6LPF - chain A; structure by X-ray diffraction, 2.49 A resolution.

== Chain A ==
Protein: Leucine--tRNA ligase, cytoplasmic
From: Homo sapiens
Notes: EC 6.1.1.4
Reference sequence: Q9P2J5 (SYLC_HUMAN); residue numbers follow UniProt; this construct covers 1-1070
Sequence (1092 residues; numbered -21 to 1070; the number before each row is that of its first residue; numbers below 1 keep their minus sign (Met-21 is residue -21)):
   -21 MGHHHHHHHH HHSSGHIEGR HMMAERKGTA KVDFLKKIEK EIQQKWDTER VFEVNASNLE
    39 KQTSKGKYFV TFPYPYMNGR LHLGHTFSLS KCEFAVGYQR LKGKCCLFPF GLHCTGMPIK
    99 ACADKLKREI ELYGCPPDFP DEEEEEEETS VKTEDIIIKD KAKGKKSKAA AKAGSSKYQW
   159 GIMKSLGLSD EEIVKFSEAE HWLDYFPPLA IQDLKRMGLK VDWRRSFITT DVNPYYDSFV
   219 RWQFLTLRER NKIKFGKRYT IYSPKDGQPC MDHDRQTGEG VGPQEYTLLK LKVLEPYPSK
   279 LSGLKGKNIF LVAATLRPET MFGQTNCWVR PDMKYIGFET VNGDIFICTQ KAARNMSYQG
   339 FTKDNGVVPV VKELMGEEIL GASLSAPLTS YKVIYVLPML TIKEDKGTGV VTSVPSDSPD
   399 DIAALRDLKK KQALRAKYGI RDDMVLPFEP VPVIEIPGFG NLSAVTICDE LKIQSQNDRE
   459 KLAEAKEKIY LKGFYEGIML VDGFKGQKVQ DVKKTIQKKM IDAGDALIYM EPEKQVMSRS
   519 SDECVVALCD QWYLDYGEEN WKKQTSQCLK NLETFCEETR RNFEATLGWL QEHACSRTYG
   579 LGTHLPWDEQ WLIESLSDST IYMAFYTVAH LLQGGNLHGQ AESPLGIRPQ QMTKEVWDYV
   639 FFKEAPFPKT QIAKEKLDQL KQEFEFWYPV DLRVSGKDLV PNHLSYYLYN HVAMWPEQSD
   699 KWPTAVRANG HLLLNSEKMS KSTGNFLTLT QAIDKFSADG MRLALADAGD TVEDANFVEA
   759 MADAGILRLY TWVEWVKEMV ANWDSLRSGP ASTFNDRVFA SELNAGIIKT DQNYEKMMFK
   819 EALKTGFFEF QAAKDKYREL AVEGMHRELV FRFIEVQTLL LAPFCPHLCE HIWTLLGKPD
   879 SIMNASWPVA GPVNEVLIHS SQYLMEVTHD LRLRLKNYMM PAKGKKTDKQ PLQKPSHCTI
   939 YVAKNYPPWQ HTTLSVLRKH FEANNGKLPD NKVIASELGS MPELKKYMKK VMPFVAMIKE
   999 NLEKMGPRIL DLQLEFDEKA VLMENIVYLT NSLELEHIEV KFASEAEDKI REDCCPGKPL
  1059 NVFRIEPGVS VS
Unresolved in the structure: -21 to 6, 119-155, 917-932, 1062-1070
Construct notes: expression tag (-21 to 0)
Residues lining bound ligands: 5'-O-(L-leucylsulfamoyl)adenosine (LSS): Phe50, Pro51, Tyr52, Pro53, Tyr54, His60, Gly62, His63, Phe65, Ser66, His91, His251, Ser593, Leu594, Ser597, Tyr600, Arg671, Val672, Ser673, Gly674, Asp676, Leu677, His681, Asn707, Gly708, His709, Leu710
UniProt features mapped onto this chain:
  - motif: His60 to His63 ('HIGH' region), Lys716 to Ser720 ('KMSKS' region)
  - binding site (L-leucine): Tyr52, Tyr54, Leu594, Ser597
  - binding site (ATP): Lys719
  - modified residue: Ser167 (Phosphoserine), Ser720 (Phosphoserine), Lys970 (N6-acetyllysine), Lys1047 (N6-acetyllysine)
  - natural variant: Tyr373 (Y373C: In ILFS1)
  - mutagenesis: Arg236 to Gly256 (Loss of leucyl-tRNA ligase activity. Decreased activity in post-transfer editing of tRNA(Leu) mischarged with methionine), Pro242 (P242E: Reduced leucyl-tRNA ligase activity), Gly245 (G245A: No effect on leucyl-tRNA ligase activity; G245D/R: Reduced leucyl-tRNA ligase activity; G245P: Loss of leucyl-tRNA ligase activity), Pro247 (P247A: Reduced leucyl-tRNA ligase activity), Asp250 (D250A: Reduced leucyl-tRNA ligase activity. Decreased activity in pre-transfer editing and no effect on post-transfer editing of tRNA(Leu) mischarged with methionine ...), Val514 to Tyr534 (Loss of leucyl-tRNA ligase activity. Decreased activity in post-transfer editing of tRNA(Leu) mischarged with methionine), Ser519 (S519G: Reduced leucyl-tRNA ligase activity), Val523 (V523I: Reduced leucyl-tRNA ligase activity), Ala525 (A525S: Reduced leucyl-tRNA ligase activity), Cys527 (C527E: Reduced leucyl-tRNA ligase activity)
From the paper describing this entry:
  - binding site for 5'-O-(L-leucylsulfamoyl)adenosine: Tyr52, Tyr54, His60 to His63, His251, Leu594, Ser597
  - contacts within the chain: Tyr54-His251
  - mutagenesis - H251D: abolished catalytic activity (citing earlier work)
  - binding site for 2'-(L-norvalyl)amino-2'-deoxyadenosine: Thr293, Thr298, Asp399, Lys464
  - catalytic residues: Thr298, Asp399 (proposed by the authors, not directly observed)

== Overview ==
Ligands of chain A: 5'-O-(L-leucylsulfamoyl)adenosine. UniProt lists 4 L-leucine-binding residues, ATP-binding
residue Lys719 and 8 mutagenesis sites. From the paper: catalytic residues Thr298 and Asp399; H251D abolishes
catalytic activity.
Chain A is Leucine--tRNA ligase, cytoplasmic (Homo sapiens); the structure, The crystal structure of human
cytoplasmic LRS, was determined by X-ray diffraction, deposited together with 6LR6.
